8H4L - chains A and R of the 5 polymer chains in the assembly; structure by electron microscopy, 3.07 A resolution.

Chain A:
Protein: engineered mini Galpha-Q subunit
From: Homo sapiens
Chain sequence (362 residues; row label = number of the first residue in the row; note: 26 numbers in that range are skipped by the numbering (no residue carries them; nothing is unmodelled there)):
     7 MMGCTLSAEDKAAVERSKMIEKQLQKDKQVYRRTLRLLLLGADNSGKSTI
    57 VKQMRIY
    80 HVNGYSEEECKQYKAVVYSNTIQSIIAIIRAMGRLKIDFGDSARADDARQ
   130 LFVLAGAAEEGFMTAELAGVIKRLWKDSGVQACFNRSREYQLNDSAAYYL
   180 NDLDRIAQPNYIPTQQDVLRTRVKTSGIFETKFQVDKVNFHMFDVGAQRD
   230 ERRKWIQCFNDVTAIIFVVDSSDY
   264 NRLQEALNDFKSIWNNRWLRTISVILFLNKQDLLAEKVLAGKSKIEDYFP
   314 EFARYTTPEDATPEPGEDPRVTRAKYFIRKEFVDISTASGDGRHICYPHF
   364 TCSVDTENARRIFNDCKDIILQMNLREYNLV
Disordered / not traced: 7-12, 80-201

Chain R:
Protein: Free fatty acid receptor 4
From: Homo sapiens
UniProtKB: Q5NUL3 (FFAR4_HUMAN); residues 1-361 here = UniProt positions 1-361
Chain sequence (361 residues; numbered 1 to 361; the number before each row is that of its first residue):
     1 MSPECARAAGDAPLRSLEQANRTRFPFFSDVKGDHRLVLAAVETTVLVLI
    51 FAVSLLGNVCALVLVARRRRRGATACLVLNLFCADLLFISAIPLVLAVRW
   101 TEAWLLGPVACHLLFYVMTLSGSVTILTLAAVSLERMVCIVHLQRGVRGP
   151 GRRARAVLLALIWGYSAVAALPLCVFFRVVPQRLPGADQEISICTLIWPT
   201 IPGEISWDVSFVTLNFLVPGLVIVISYSKILQITKASRKRLTVSLAYSES
   251 HQIRVSQQDFRLFRTLFLLMVSFFIMWSPIIITILLILIQNFKQDLVIWP
   301 SLFFWVVAFTFANSALNPILYNMTLCRNEWKKIFCCFWFPEKGAILTDTS
   351 VKRNDLSIISG
Disordered / not traced: 1-20, 323-361
Disulfides: Cys-111/Cys-194
Ligand contacts: docosa-4,7,10,13,16,19-hexaenoic acid (HXA): Phe-27, Phe-88, Phe-115, Met-118, Thr-119, Gly-122, Ser-123, Ile-126, Leu-173, Leu-196, Glu-204, Trp-207, Asp-208, Phe-211, Asn-215, Trp-277, Ile-281, Ile-284, Ile-287, Leu-288, Asn-291, Phe-303, Val-307, Thr-310

Interface between chain A and chain R:
Contacting residue pairs (36; chain A residue first):
  Gln-35(A) / Arg-148(R)
  Arg-38(A) / Arg-70(R)
  Arg-39(A) / Arg-148(R)
  Val-217(A) / Gly-146(R)
  Arg-342(A) / Ala-246(R)
  Val-346(A) / Tyr-247(R)  hydrophobic
  Val-346(A) / His-251(R)
  Asp-347(A) / His-251(R)  salt bridge
  Thr-350(A) / His-251(R)
  Thr-350(A) / Arg-254(R)
  Ala-351(A) / Arg-254(R)
  Ile-358(A) / Tyr-247(R)
  Cys-359(A) / Tyr-247(R)  hydrogen bond (backbone-side chain)
  Tyr-360(A) / Leu-241(R)  hydrophobic
  Tyr-360(A) / Leu-245(R)
  Pro-361(A) / Leu-245(R)
  Pro-361(A) / Tyr-247(R)
  His-362(A) / Leu-245(R)
  Asp-378(A) / Arg-240(R)  salt bridge
  Lys-380(A) / Gln-144(R)
  Asp-381(A) / Ser-237(R)
  Ile-383(A) / Leu-143(R)
  Leu-384(A) / Ile-140(R)  hydrophobic
  Leu-384(A) / Ile-233(R)  hydrophobic
  Leu-384(A) / Ser-237(R)
  Asn-387(A) / Cys-139(R)
  Asn-387(A) / Ile-140(R)
  Asn-387(A) / Leu-143(R)
  Leu-388(A) / Ile-140(R)  hydrophobic
  Leu-388(A) / Thr-234(R)
  Leu-388(A) / Leu-262(R)  hydrophobic
  Tyr-391(A) / Arg-136(R)  hydrogen bond (backbone-side chain)
  Tyr-391(A) / Cys-139(R)
  Leu-393(A) / Arg-136(R)
  Leu-393(A) / Leu-262(R)
  Leu-393(A) / Leu-266(R)  hydrophobic
Other interface residues (no listed pair), chain A (26 interface residues in all): Gly-355, Asn-377, Gln-385
Other interface residues (no listed pair), chain R (27 interface residues in all): Thr-74, Arg-145, Ile-230, Arg-238, Val-255, Arg-261, Thr-265

In short:
26 residues of chain A and 27 residues of chain R are in contact; the contacts include 2 hydrogen bonds and 2
salt bridges. Polar contacts include Asp-347(A)/His-251(R), Asp-378(A)/Arg-240(R) and Cys-359(A)/Tyr-247(R).
Bound to chain R: docosa-4,7,10,13,16,19-hexaenoic acid.
Here chain A is engineered mini Galpha-Q subunit and chain R is Free fatty acid receptor 4, both from Homo
sapiens. Entry 8H4L (DHA-bound FFAR4 in complex with Gq) was determined by electron microscopy together with
8H4I, 8H4K and 8IYS from the same study.
